Entry 4BEC (X-ray diffraction, 2.84 A resolution); this record covers chain A.

Chain A:
Molecule: Type I restriction enzyme hsdr
Organism: Escherichia coli
Notes: EC 3.1.21.3
UniProtKB: Q304R3 (Q304R3_ECOLX); residues 1-1038 here = UniProt positions 1-1038
Chain sequence (1038 residues; row label = number of the first residue in the row):
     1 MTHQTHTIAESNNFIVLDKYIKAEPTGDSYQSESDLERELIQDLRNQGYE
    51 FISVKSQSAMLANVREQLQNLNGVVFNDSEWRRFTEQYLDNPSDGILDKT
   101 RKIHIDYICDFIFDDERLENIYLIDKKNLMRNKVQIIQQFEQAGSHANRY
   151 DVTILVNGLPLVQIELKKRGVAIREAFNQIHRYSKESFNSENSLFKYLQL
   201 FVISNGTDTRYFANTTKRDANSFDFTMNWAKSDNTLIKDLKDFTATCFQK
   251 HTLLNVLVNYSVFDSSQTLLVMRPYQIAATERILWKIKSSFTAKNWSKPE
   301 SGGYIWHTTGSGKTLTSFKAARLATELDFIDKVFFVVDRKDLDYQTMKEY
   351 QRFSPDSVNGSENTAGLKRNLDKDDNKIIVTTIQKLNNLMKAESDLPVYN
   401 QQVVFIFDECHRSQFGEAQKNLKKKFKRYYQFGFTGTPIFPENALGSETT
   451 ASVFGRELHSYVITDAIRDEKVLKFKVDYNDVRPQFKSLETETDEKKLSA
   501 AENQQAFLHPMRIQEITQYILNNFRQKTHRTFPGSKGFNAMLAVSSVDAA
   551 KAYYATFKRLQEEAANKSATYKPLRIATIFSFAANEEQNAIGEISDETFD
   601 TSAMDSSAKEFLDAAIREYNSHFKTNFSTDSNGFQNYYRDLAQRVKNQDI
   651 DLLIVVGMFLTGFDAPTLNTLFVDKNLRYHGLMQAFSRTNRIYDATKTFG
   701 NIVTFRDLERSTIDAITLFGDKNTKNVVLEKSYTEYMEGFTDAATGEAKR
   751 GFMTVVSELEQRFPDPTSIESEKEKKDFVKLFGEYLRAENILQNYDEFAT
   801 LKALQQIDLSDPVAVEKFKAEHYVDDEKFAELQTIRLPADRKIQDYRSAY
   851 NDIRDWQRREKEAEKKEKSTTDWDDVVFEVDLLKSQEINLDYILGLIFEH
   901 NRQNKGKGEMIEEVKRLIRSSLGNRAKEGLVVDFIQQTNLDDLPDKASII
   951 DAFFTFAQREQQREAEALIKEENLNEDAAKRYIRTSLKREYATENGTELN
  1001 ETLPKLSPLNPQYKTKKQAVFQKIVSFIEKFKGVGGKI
Not modelled in the structure: 1-11, 140-148, 584-590, 860-872, 886-1038
Differences from the reference sequence: engineered mutation Ala-220 (Lys in Q304R3)
Ion coordination: Mg2+: Thr-314 (together with ATP)
Small-molecule neighbours: ATP (adenosine-5'-triphosphate): Phe-225, Leu-270, Val-271, Met-272, Arg-273, Gln-276, Thr-308, Thr-309, Gly-310, Ser-311, Gly-312, Lys-313, Thr-314, Leu-315, Thr-661, Gly-662, Asp-664, Arg-688, Arg-691
Reported in the primary citation:
  - binding site for ATP: Gln-276, Lys-313, Thr-314, Asp-664, Arg-688, Arg-691
  - mutagenesis - K220A (10-fold): decreased catalytic activity
  - contacts within the chain: Arg-182/Ala-220 (hydrogen bond)
  - conformationally variable residues (order/disorder transition, side-chain flip): His-181 to Glu-191, Thr-215 to Asp-219, Asn-221
  - catalytic residues: Asp-151, Glu-165, Lys-167 (citing earlier work)

Summary:
Bound to chain A: ATP. The paper reports catalytic residues Asp-151, Glu-165 and Lys-167; K220A reduces
catalytic activity.
Chain A is Type I restriction enzyme hsdr (Escherichia coli); the structure, Mutant (K220A) of the hsdr
subunit of the ECOR124I restriction enzyme in complex with ATP, was determined by X-ray diffraction (same
publication as 4BE7 and 4BEB).
